7OQE - chains 1 and C of the 39 polymer chains in the assembly; structure by electron microscopy, 5.90 A resolution (low resolution: residue-level contacts below are approximate; hydrogen-bond / salt-bridge calls are withheld).

== Chain 1 ==
Molecule: U1 snRNA
Source organism: Saccharomyces cerevisiae
Sequence (568 nucleotides; row label = number of the first residue in the row):
     1 AUACUUACCUUAAGAUAUCAGAGGAGAUCAAGAAGUCCUACUGAUCAAAC
    51 AUGCGCUUCCAAUAGUAGAAGGACGUUAAGCAUUUAUCAUUGAACUAUAA
   101 UUGUUCAUUGAAGUCAUUGAUGCAAACUCCUUGGUCACACACACAUACGG
   151 CGCGGAAGGCGUGUUUGCUGACGUUUCCAUUCCCUUGUUUCAAUCAUUGG
   201 UUAAUCCCUUGAUUCCUUUGGGGAUUUUUGGGUUAAACUGAUUUUUGGGG
   251 CCCUUUGUUUCUUCUGCCUGGAGAAGUUUGACACCAAAUUCAAAUUGGUG
   301 UUAGGGGAGCUGGGGCCUUUCAAAAGAGAGCUUUGUAGAGGCAUUCUUUU
   351 UGACUACUUUUCUCUAGCGUGCCAUUUUAGUUUUUGACGGCAGAUUCGAA
   401 UGAACUUAAGUUUAUGAUGAAGGUAUGGCUGUUGAGAUUAUUUGGUCGGG
   451 AUUGUAGUUUGAAGAUGUGCUCUUUUGAGCAGUCUCAACUUUGCUCGUUC
   501 CCGUUAUGGGAAAAAUUUUGGAAGGUCUUGGUAGGAACGGGUGGAUCUUA
   551 UAAUUUUUGAUUUAUUUU
Unresolved in the structure: 27-33, 566-568

== Chain C ==
Protein: U1 small nuclear ribonucleoprotein C
Source organism: Saccharomyces cerevisiae
Reference sequence: Q05900 (RU1C_YEAST); numbering as in UniProt (aligned over 1-231)
Chain sequence (231 residues; numbered 1 to 231; the number before each row is that of its first residue):
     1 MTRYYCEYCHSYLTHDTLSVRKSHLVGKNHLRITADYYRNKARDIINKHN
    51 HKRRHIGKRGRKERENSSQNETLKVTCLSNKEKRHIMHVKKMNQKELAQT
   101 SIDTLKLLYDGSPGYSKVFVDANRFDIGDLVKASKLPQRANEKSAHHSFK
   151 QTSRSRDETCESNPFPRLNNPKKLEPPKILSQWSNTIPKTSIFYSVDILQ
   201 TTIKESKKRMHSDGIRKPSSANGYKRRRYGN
Unresolved in the structure: 1-2, 198-231
UniProt features mapped onto this chain:
  - zinc finger: Tyr4 to Asp36 (Matrin-type)
  - mutagenesis: Leu13 (L13A/D/E/F/G/H/K/P/R/S/T/W/Y: Gives rise to unstable commitment complexes; L13C/I/M/N/Q/V: No effect)

== Chain 1 / chain C interface ==
Pairs across the interface (30):
  C8(1) with Ser19(C)
  U11(1) with His15(C)
  A61(1) with His55(C)
  U63(1) with Gly57(C); Lys58(C); Arg59(C); Gly60(C)
  A64(1) with Arg59(C); Gly60(C)
  G65(1) with Gly60(C); Glu63(C)
  U132(1) with Lys52(C)
  G133(1) with Arg53(C)
  U135(1) with His55(C)
  C136(1) with Ile56(C); Gly57(C)
  G257(1) with Arg84(C); Met87(C)
  U258(1) with Cys77(C)
  U260(1) with His49(C)
  U265(1) with Asn80(C); Lys81(C)
  G266(1) with Ser79(C); Asn80(C)
  C267(1) with Cys77(C); Leu78(C)
  C268(1) with Lys74(C); Val75(C)
  G297(1) with Asp36(C)
  U299(1) with Asn40(C)
Other interface residues (no listed pair), chain 1 (23 interface residues in all): C9, C251, C285, G298
Other interface residues (no listed pair), chain C (33 interface residues in all): Thr14, Thr17, Val20, Tyr37, Arg39, Arg54, Arg61, Arg64, Leu73, Lys83

== Overview ==
23 residues of chain 1 face 33 of chain C across their interface. From UniProt: one mutagenesis site on chain
C.
Chain 1 is U1 snRNA and chain C is U1 small nuclear ribonucleoprotein C, both from Saccharomyces cerevisiae;
the structure, Saccharomyces cerevisiae spliceosomal pre-A complex (delta BS-A ACT1), was determined by
electron microscopy together with 7OQB and 7OQC from the same study.
